PDB entry 3NR8 | X-ray diffraction, 2.80 A resolution | chain B

[Chain B]
Protein: Phosphatidylinositol-3,4,5-trisphosphate 5-phosphatase 2
Organism: Homo sapiens
Notes: EC 3.1.3.1; fragment: Phosphatase domain
UniProt: O15357 (SHIP2_HUMAN); residues 419-732 here = UniProt positions 419-732
Chain sequence (316 residues; numbered 417 to 732; the number before each row is that of its first residue):
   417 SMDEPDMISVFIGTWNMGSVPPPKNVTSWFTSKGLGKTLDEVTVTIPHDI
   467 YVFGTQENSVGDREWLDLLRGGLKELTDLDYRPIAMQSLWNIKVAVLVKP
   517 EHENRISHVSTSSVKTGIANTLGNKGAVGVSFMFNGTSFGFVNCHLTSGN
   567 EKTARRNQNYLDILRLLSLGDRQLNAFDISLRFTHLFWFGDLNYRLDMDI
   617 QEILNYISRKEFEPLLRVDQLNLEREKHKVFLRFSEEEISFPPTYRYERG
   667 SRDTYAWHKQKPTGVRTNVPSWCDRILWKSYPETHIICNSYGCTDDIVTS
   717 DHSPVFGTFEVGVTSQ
Disordered / not traced: 417-419, 457-459, 533-538, 586-589, 732
Sequence notes: expression tag (417-418)
UniProt features mapped onto this chain:
  - natural variant: P659 (P659S: In OPSMD), W688 (W688C: In OPSMD), F722 (F722I: In OPSMD)
  - mutagenesis: D607 (D607A: Abolishes enzyme activity but not phosphorylation upon FCGR2A clustering)
From the paper describing this entry:
  - specificity-determining residues: R682, N684 (proposed by the authors, not directly observed)

[Summary]
UniProt lists one mutagenesis site. From the paper: specificity determinants R682 and N684.
Chain B is Phosphatidylinositol-3,4,5-trisphosphate 5-phosphatase 2 (Homo sapiens); the structure, Crystal
structure of human SHIP2, was determined by X-ray diffraction.
